PDB entry 5AJJ | X-ray diffraction, 1.75 A resolution | chains A and B

# Chain A
Molecule: Homolog of vaccinia virus cds F1L putative
Organism: Variola virus
Reference sequence: Q85365 (Q85365_VARV); numbering as in UniProt (aligned over 39-201)
Amino-acid sequence (168 residues; row label = number of the first residue in the row):
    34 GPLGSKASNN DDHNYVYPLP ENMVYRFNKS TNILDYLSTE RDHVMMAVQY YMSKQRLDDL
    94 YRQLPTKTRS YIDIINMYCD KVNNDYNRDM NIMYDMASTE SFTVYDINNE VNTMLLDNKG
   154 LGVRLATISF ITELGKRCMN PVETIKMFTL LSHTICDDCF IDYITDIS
Not modelled in the structure: 34-63
Sequence notes: expression tag (34-38); conflict M147 (Ile in Q85365), L149 (Met in Q85365)

# Chain B
Molecule: BH3-interacting domain death agonist
Organism: Homo sapiens
Reference sequence: P55957 (BID_HUMAN); residues 79-112 here = UniProt positions 79-112
Amino-acid sequence (34 residues; row label = number of the first residue in the row):
    79 QEDIIRNIAR HLAQVGDSMD RSIPPGLVNG LALQ
Not modelled in the structure: 79-80, 110-112

# Interface between chain A and chain B
Pairs across the interface (44):
  Y111(A) - M97(B)
  K114(A) - M97(B)
  V115(A) - M97(B)  hydrophobic
  Y119(A) - V93(B)  hydrophobic
  Y119(A) - S96(B)  hydrogen bond (side chain-backbone)
  Y119(A) - M97(B)  hydrogen bond (side chain-backbone)
  D122(A) - H89(B)  salt bridge
  D122(A) - V93(B)
  M126(A) - I86(B)
  M126(A) - H89(B)
  M126(A) - L90(B)  hydrophobic
  M126(A) - V93(B)  hydrophobic
  M129(A) - I82(B)
  E133(A) - I82(B)
  F135(A) - I83(B)  hydrophobic
  D139(A) - I83(B)
  I140(A) - I83(B)  hydrophobic
  E143(A) - I83(B)
  E143(A) - R84(B)  salt bridge
  E143(A) - A87(B)
  M147(A) - A87(B)  hydrophobic
  M147(A) - R88(B)
  M147(A) - A91(B)  hydrophobic
  N151(A) - A91(B)
  N151(A) - D95(B)  hydrogen bond
  G153(A) - D98(B)
  L154(A) - D98(B)  hydrogen bond (backbone-side chain)
  L154(A) - L109(B)
  G155(A) - G94(B)
  G155(A) - D98(B)  hydrogen bond (backbone-side chain)
  V156(A) - L90(B)
  V156(A) - A91(B)  hydrophobic
  V156(A) - G94(B)
  L158(A) - M97(B)  hydrophobic
  A159(A) - L90(B)
  T160(A) - L90(B)
  F163(A) - I86(B)  hydrophobic
  F163(A) - L90(B)  hydrophobic
  Y196(A) - V106(B)  hydrophobic
  Y196(A) - N107(B)
  Y196(A) - G108(B)
  Y196(A) - L109(B)
  D199(A) - V106(B)
  D199(A) - N107(B)  hydrogen bond
Interface residues without a listed pair, chain A (28 interface residues in all): M123, I125, A130, T132
Interface residues without a listed pair, chain B (23 interface residues in all): D81, N85, S100, L105

# Overview
Chain A and chain B form an interface of 28 and 23 residues respectively; the contacts include 6 hydrogen
bonds and 2 salt bridges. Polar contacts include D122(A)-H89(B), E143(A)-R84(B) and Y119(A)-S96(B).
Chain A is Homolog of vaccinia virus cds F1L putative (Variola virus) and chain B is BH3-interacting domain
death agonist (Homo sapiens); the structure, Crystal structure of variola virus virulence factor F1L in
complex with human Bid BH3 domain, was determined by X-ray diffraction together with 5AJK from the same study.
